PDB entry 4QKO | X-ray diffraction, 1.80 A resolution | chains A and B

Chain A:
Protein: Pyocin-S2 immunity protein
Source organism: Pseudomonas aeruginosa
UniProtKB: Q06579 (IMM2_PSEAE); residues 1-87 here = UniProt positions 1-87
Amino-acid sequence (95 residues; numbered 1 to 95; the number before each row is that of its first residue):
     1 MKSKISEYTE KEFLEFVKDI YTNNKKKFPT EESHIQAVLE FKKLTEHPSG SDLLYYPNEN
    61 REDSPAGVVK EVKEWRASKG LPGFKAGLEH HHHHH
Not modelled in the structure: 88-95
Construct notes: expression tag (88-95)

Chain B:
Protein: Pyocin-S2
Source organism: Pseudomonas aeruginosa
Notes: EC 3.1.-.-; fragment: Nuclease Domain, C-terminal fragement residues 556-689
UniProtKB: Q06584 (PYS2_PSEAE); residue numbers follow UniProt; this construct covers 556-689
Amino-acid sequence (134 residues; row label = number of the first residue in the row):
   556 RDPRDVPGAA TGKGQPVSGN WLGAASQGEG APIPSQIADK LRGKTFKNWR DFREQFWIAV
   616 ANDPELSKQF NPGSLAVMRD GGAPYVRESE QAGGRIKIEI HHKVRIADGG GVYNMGNLVA
   676 VTPKRHIEIH KGGK
Not modelled in the structure: 687-689
UniProt features mapped onto this chain:
  - binding site (Zn(2+)): H656, H681, H685

Chain A / chain B interface:
Contacting residue pairs (38):
  Y21(A) with N626(B); P627(B); G628(B); A631(B)
  T22(A) with A631(B)
  N23(A) with A631(B); V632(B); D635(B)
  K25(A) with D635(B), salt bridge
  E31(A) with R608(B), salt bridge; G637(B); A638(B); K652(B), salt bridge
  H34(A) with V632(B); Y640(B), hydrogen bond
  I35(A) with Y640(B), hydrogen bond (backbone-side chain); I651(B), hydrophobic; K652(B)
  V38(A) with Y640(B)
  K42(A) with E643(B), salt bridge; Q646(B)
  S49(A) with E643(B)
  G50(A) with E643(B)
  S51(A) with E643(B), hydrogen bond (backbone-side chain); Q646(B), hydrogen bond
  D52(A) with R642(B); E643(B), hydrogen bond (side chain-backbone)
  L54(A) with N626(B), hydrogen bond (backbone-side chain)
  Y55(A) with N626(B); G628(B); S629(B); Y640(B), hydrophobic
  Y56(A) with Y640(B), hydrogen bond (side chain-backbone); V641(B); R642(B)
  P57(A) with N626(B)
  D63(A) with N626(B), hydrogen bond; P627(B)
Other interface residues (no listed pair), chain A (20 interface residues in all): E32, L39
Other interface residues (no listed pair), chain B (18 interface residues in all): R605

Summary:
Chain A and chain B form an interface of 20 and 18 residues respectively; the contacts include 8 hydrogen
bonds and 4 salt bridges. Among the polar pairs are K25(A)-D635(B), E31(A)-R608(B) and E31(A)-K652(B). From
UniProt: 3 Zn2+-binding residues on chain B.
Chain A is Pyocin-S2 immunity protein and chain B is Pyocin-S2, both from Pseudomonas aeruginosa; the
structure, The Crystal Structure of the Pyocin S2 Nuclease Domain, Immunity Protein Complex at 1.8 Angstroms,
was determined by X-ray diffraction.
